PDB entry 4JCX | X-ray diffraction, 2.30 A resolution | chains A and C of the 4 polymer chains in the assembly

Chain A:
Name: Csp231I C protein
Source organism: Citrobacter sp. RFL231
Reference sequence: Q32WH4 (Q32WH4_9ENTR); numbering as in UniProt (aligned over 1-98)
Sequence (98 residues; each row starts with the number of its first residue):
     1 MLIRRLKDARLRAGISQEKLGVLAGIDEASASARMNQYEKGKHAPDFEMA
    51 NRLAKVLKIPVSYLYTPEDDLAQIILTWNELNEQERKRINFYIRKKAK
Not modelled in the structure: 95-98

Chain C:
Molecule: 21-nt DNA strand
Sequence (21 nucleotides; row label = number of the first residue in the row):
     1 ACACTAAGGAAAACTTAGTAA

Chain A / chain C interface:
Pairs across the interface - 14 pairs, chain A then chain C:
  Arg10(A) with DA3(C), salt bridge to the phosphate
  Ser16(A) with DA3(C), phosphate contact
  Gln17(A) with DA3(C), hydrogen bond to the phosphate; DC4(C), hydrogen bond to the phosphate
  Ser32(A) with DA3(C), base contact; DC4(C), hydrogen bond to the base
  Ala33(A) with DT5(C), base contact
  Asn36(A) with DA3(C), sugar contact; DC4(C), hydrogen bond to the phosphate; DT5(C), base contact
  Gln37(A) with DA6(C), base contact
  Lys40(A) with DC4(C), salt bridge to the phosphate; DT5(C), phosphate contact
  Lys42(A) with DA6(C), salt bridge to the phosphate
Interface residues without a listed pair, chain A (10 interface residues in all): Glu18
Interface residues without a listed pair, chain C (6 interface residues in all): DC2, DA7

In short:
Chain A and chain C form an interface of 10 and 6 residues respectively; the contacts include 4 hydrogen bonds
and 3 salt bridges. Among the polar pairs are Ser32(A)-DC4(C), Gln17(A)-DA3(C) and Gln17(A)-DC4(C).
Here chain A is Csp231I C protein (Citrobacter sp. RFL231) and chain C is a 21-nt DNA strand. Entry 4JCX
(Crystal structure of the Restriction-Modification Controller Protein C.Csp231I OL operator complex) was
determined by X-ray diffraction together with 4JQD and 4JCY from the same study.
